Entry 1FIU (X-ray diffraction, 1.60 A resolution); this record covers chains A and D of the 12 polymer chains in the assembly.

[Chain A (and D)]
Protein: Type II restriction enzyme ngomi
Organism: Neisseria gonorrhoeae
Notes: EC 3.1.21.4; chain D of this document is another copy of the same molecule, construct and numbering; everything in this record applies to it too
Reference sequence: P31032 (T2NM_NEIGO); residue numbers follow UniProt; this construct covers 1-286
Amino-acid sequence (286 residues; each row starts with the number of its first residue):
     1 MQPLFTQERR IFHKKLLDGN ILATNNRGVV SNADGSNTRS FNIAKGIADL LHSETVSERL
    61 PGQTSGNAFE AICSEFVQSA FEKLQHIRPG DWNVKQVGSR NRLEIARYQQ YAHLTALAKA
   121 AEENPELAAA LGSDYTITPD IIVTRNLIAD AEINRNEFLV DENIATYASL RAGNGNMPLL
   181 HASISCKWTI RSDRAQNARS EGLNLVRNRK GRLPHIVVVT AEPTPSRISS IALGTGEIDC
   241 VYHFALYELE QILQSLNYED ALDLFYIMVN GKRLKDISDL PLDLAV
Sequence notes: conflict Q2 (Asn in P31032)
Swiss-Prot annotation at these positions:
  - binding site (Mg(2+)): D140, C186
Ion coordination: Mg2+ site 1: D140 (together with acetic acid) (shared with 1 residue of chain J); Mg2+ site 2: D140, C186 (together with acetic acid) (shared with 1 residue of chain J)

[How chain A and chain D interact]
Contacting residue pairs (144; chain A residue first):
  M1(A) - F158(D)
  P3(A) - F158(D)
  P3(A) - L159(D)
  P3(A) - V160(D)
  P3(A) - D161(D)
  P3(A) - I164(D)  hydrophobic
  L4(A) - E157(D)
  L4(A) - F158(D)  hydrogen bond (backbone-backbone)
  L4(A) - L159(D)
  F5(A) - L159(D)  hydrogen bond (backbone-backbone)
  F5(A) - V160(D)  hydrophobic
  F5(A) - I164(D)
  T6(A) - I164(D)
  R9(A) - I164(D)
  K83(A) - E157(D)  salt bridge
  K83(A) - L159(D)
  L84(A) - L159(D)  hydrophobic
  H86(A) - P89(D)
  H86(A) - E152(D)  hydrogen bond (side chain-backbone)
  H86(A) - I153(D)  hydrogen bond (side chain-backbone)
  H86(A) - R155(D)
  H86(A) - N156(D)
  I87(A) - P89(D)
  I87(A) - R145(D)  hydrogen bond (backbone-side chain)
  R88(A) - R88(D)
  R88(A) - R212(D)
  R88(A) - V286(D)  hydrogen bond (side chain-backbone)
  P89(A) - H86(D)
  P89(A) - I87(D)
  P89(A) - P89(D)
  R145(A) - I87(D)  hydrogen bond (side chain-backbone)
  R145(A) - A285(D)  hydrogen bond (side chain-backbone)
  R145(A) - V286(D)  hydrogen bond (side chain-backbone)
  E152(A) - H86(D)  hydrogen bond (backbone-side chain)
  E152(A) - I87(D)
  I153(A) - H86(D)  hydrogen bond (backbone-side chain)
  I153(A) - L282(D)  hydrophobic
  R155(A) - H86(D)
  N156(A) - H86(D)
  E157(A) - L4(D)
  E157(A) - K83(D)  salt bridge
  F158(A) - Q2(D)
  F158(A) - P3(D)  hydrophobic
  F158(A) - L4(D)  hydrogen bond (backbone-backbone)
  L159(A) - P3(D)
  L159(A) - L4(D)
  L159(A) - F5(D)  hydrogen bond (backbone-backbone)
  L159(A) - K83(D)
  L159(A) - L84(D)  hydrophobic
  V160(A) - P3(D)  hydrophobic
  V160(A) - F5(D)  hydrophobic
  D161(A) - M1(D)
  D161(A) - P3(D)
  N163(A) - M1(D)
  N163(A) - Y247(D)
  I164(A) - T6(D)
  I164(A) - R9(D)
  I164(A) - Y247(D)
  I164(A) - S278(D)
  A165(A) - Y247(D)  hydrogen bond (backbone-side chain)
  A165(A) - S278(D)  hydrogen bond (backbone-side chain)
  A165(A) - D279(D)
  T166(A) - Y247(D)
  T166(A) - D279(D)  hydrogen bond (backbone-side chain)
  Y167(A) - L246(D)  hydrophobic
  Y167(A) - V269(D)
  Y167(A) - K275(D)  hydrogen bond (backbone-side chain)
  Y167(A) - D279(D)  hydrogen bond (backbone-side chain)
  A168(A) - D279(D)  hydrogen bond (backbone-side chain)
  A168(A) - L282(D)  hydrophobic
  A168(A) - D283(D)
  S169(A) - K275(D)  hydrogen bond
  S169(A) - D283(D)  hydrogen bond (backbone-side chain)
  L170(A) - L282(D)
  L170(A) - A285(D)
  L179(A) - V286(D)  hydrophobic
  H181(A) - R212(D)
  V206(A) - V206(D)  hydrophobic
  V206(A) - G236(D)
  R207(A) - T235(D)  hydrogen bond (backbone-side chain)
  R207(A) - G236(D)
  N208(A) - T235(D)
  R209(A) - L213(D)
  R209(A) - T235(D)
  R209(A) - G236(D)  hydrogen bond (side chain-backbone)
  R209(A) - E237(D)  hydrogen bond (side chain-backbone)
  R209(A) - D239(D)  salt bridge
  K210(A) - T235(D)
  K210(A) - D239(D)
  K210(A) - G271(D)  hydrogen bond (side chain-backbone)
  K210(A) - K272(D)
  K210(A) - R273(D)
  G211(A) - D239(D)  hydrogen bond (backbone-backbone)
  R212(A) - R88(D)
  R212(A) - H181(D)
  R212(A) - R212(D)
  R212(A) - L213(D)  hydrogen bond (side chain-backbone)
  R212(A) - P214(D)
  R212(A) - H215(D)
  R212(A) - D239(D)
  L213(A) - R209(D)
  L213(A) - R212(D)  hydrogen bond (backbone-side chain)
  L213(A) - L213(D)  hydrophobic
  P214(A) - R212(D)
  H215(A) - R212(D)
  T235(A) - R207(D)  hydrogen bond (side chain-backbone)
  T235(A) - N208(D)
  T235(A) - R209(D)
  T235(A) - K210(D)
  G236(A) - V206(D)
  G236(A) - R207(D)  hydrogen bond (backbone-backbone)
  G236(A) - R209(D)  hydrogen bond (backbone-side chain)
  E237(A) - R209(D)  hydrogen bond (backbone-side chain)
  D239(A) - R209(D)  salt bridge
  D239(A) - K210(D)
  D239(A) - G211(D)  hydrogen bond (backbone-backbone)
  D239(A) - R212(D)
  L246(A) - Y167(D)  hydrophobic
  Y247(A) - N163(D)
  Y247(A) - I164(D)
  Y247(A) - A165(D)  hydrogen bond (side chain-backbone)
  Y247(A) - T166(D)
  V269(A) - Y167(D)
  G271(A) - K210(D)  hydrogen bond (backbone-side chain)
  K272(A) - N176(D)
  K272(A) - K210(D)
  R273(A) - K210(D)
  K275(A) - Y167(D)  hydrogen bond (side chain-backbone)
  K275(A) - S169(D)  hydrogen bond
  S278(A) - I164(D)
  S278(A) - A165(D)  hydrogen bond (side chain-backbone)
  D279(A) - A165(D)
  D279(A) - T166(D)  hydrogen bond (side chain-backbone)
  D279(A) - Y167(D)  hydrogen bond (side chain-backbone)
  D279(A) - A168(D)  hydrogen bond (side chain-backbone)
  L282(A) - A168(D)  hydrophobic
  L282(A) - L170(D)
  D283(A) - A168(D)
  D283(A) - S169(D)  hydrogen bond (side chain-backbone)
  A285(A) - R145(D)  hydrogen bond (backbone-side chain)
  A285(A) - L170(D)
  V286(A) - R88(D)  hydrogen bond (backbone-side chain)
  V286(A) - R145(D)  hydrogen bond (backbone-side chain)
  V286(A) - L170(D)
Also at the interface, not in a pair above, chain A (66 interface residues in all): Q2, W92, I148, R171, I216, I238, D276
Also at the interface, not in a pair above, chain D (66 interface residues in all): W92, I148, R171, L179, I216, I238

[Summary]
The chain A/chain D interface involves 66 residues from each chain, with 45 hydrogen bonds and 4 salt bridges.
Among the polar pairs are K83(A)-E157(D), R209(A)-D239(D) and H86(A)-E152(D). D140(A) and C186(A) coordinate
Mg2+ site 2. UniProt lists Mg2+-binding residues D140(A) and C186(A) on chain A.
Chain A and chain D are both Type II restriction enzyme ngomi (Neisseria gonorrhoeae); the structure,
Tetrameric restriction endonuclease ngomiv in complex with cleaved DNA, was determined by X-ray diffraction.
